Entry 1JUI (X-ray diffraction, 2.75 A resolution); this record covers chains A and B of the 4 polymer chains in the assembly.

# Chain A (and B)
Protein: Concanavalin-Br
Organism: Canavalia ensiformis
Notes: chain B of this document is another copy of the same molecule, construct and numbering; everything in this record applies to it too
UniProtKB: P55915 (CONA_CANBR); numbering as in UniProt (aligned over 1-237)
Chain sequence (237 residues; numbered 1 to 237; the number before each row is that of its first residue):
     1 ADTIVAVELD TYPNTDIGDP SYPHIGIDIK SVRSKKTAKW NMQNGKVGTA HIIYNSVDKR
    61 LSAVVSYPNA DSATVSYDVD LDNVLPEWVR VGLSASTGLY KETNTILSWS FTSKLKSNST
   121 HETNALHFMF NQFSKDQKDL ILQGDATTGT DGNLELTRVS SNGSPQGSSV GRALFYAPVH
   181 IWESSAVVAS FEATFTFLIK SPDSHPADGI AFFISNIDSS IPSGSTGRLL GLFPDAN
Differences from the reference sequence: conflict Asp58 (Gly in P55915), Ala70 (Gly in P55915), Asp151 (Glu in P55915), Glu155 (Arg in P55915)
Ion coordination: Mn2+: Glu8, Asp10, Asp19, His24; Ca2+: Asp10, Tyr12, Asn14, Asp19
Swiss-Prot annotation at these positions:
  - binding site (Mn(2+)): Glu8, Asp10, Asp19, His24, Ser34
  - binding site (Ca(2+)): Asp10, Tyr12, Asn14, Asp19, Asp208
  - binding site (a carbohydrate): Tyr12, Leu99, Tyr100, Arg228
From the paper describing this entry:
  - conformationally variable residues (loop rearrangement): Lys200 to Pro206

# How chain A and chain B interact
Residue-residue contacts (45; chain A residue first):
  Trp88(A) with Asp136(B), hydrogen bond (side chain-backbone); Gln137(B); Lys138(B); Asp139(B)
  Ser117(A) with Gln132(B), hydrogen bond
  Glu122(A) with Asn131(B)
  Thr123(A) with Met129(B); Asn131(B), hydrogen bond (backbone-side chain)
  Asn124(A) with Met129(B); Phe130(B); Asn131(B), hydrogen bond (side chain-backbone); Gln132(B), hydrogen bond (side chain-backbone)
  Ala125(A) with Phe128(B); Met129(B), hydrogen bond (backbone-backbone)
  Leu126(A) with His127(B)
  His127(A) with Leu126(B); His127(B), hydrogen bond (backbone-backbone)
  Phe128(A) with Ala125(B)
  Met129(A) with Thr123(B); Asn124(B); Ala125(B), hydrogen bond (backbone-backbone)
  Phe130(A) with Asn124(B)
  Asn131(A) with Glu122(B); Thr123(B), hydrogen bond (side chain-backbone); Asn124(B), hydrogen bond (backbone-side chain)
  Gln132(A) with Ser117(B), hydrogen bond; Asn124(B), hydrogen bond (backbone-side chain)
  Asp136(A) with Trp88(B), hydrogen bond (backbone-side chain)
  Gln137(A) with Trp88(B)
  Lys138(A) with Trp88(B); Pro178(B); Ile217(B)
  Asp139(A) with Trp88(B); Pro178(B)
  Tyr176(A) with Arg90(B); Tyr176(B), hydrophobic; Ala177(B), hydrophobic; Pro178(B)
  Ala177(A) with Ala177(B), hydrophobic
  Pro178(A) with Lys138(B); Asp139(B); Tyr176(B)
  His180(A) with Ser134(B)
  Glu183(A) with Gln132(B)
  Ile217(A) with Lys138(B)
Other interface residues (no listed pair), chain A (25 interface residues in all): Arg90, Phe175
Other interface residues (no listed pair), chain B (26 interface residues in all): His121, Phe175, Glu183

# Summary
The interface between chain A and chain B involves 25 residues on one side and 26 on the other; the contacts
include 13 hydrogen bonds. Polar contacts include Trp88(A)-Asp136(B), Ser117(A)-Gln132(B) and
Thr123(A)-Asn131(B). Curated annotation (UniProt) lists 5 Mn2+-binding residues, 5 Ca2+-binding residues and 4
carbohydrate-binding residues on chain A. The paper reports conformational variability at Lys200(A).
Chain A and chain B are both Concanavalin-Br (Canavalia ensiformis); the structure, Concanavalin
A-carbohydrate mimicking 10-mer peptide complex, was determined by X-ray diffraction together with 1JYC from
the same study.
